Entry 6SIU (X-ray diffraction, 2.49 A resolution); this record covers chains A and B of the 4 polymer chains in the assembly.

Chain A (and B):
Protein: Protein adenylyltransferase and cysteine protease IbpA
Organism: Histophilus somni (strain 2336)
Notes: EC 2.7.7.-, 3.4.22.-; chain B of this document is another copy of the same molecule, construct and numbering; everything in this record applies to it too
UniProtKB: Q06277 (IBPA_HISS2); residue numbers follow UniProt; this construct covers 3483-3797
Chain sequence (316 residues; row label = number of the first residue in the row):
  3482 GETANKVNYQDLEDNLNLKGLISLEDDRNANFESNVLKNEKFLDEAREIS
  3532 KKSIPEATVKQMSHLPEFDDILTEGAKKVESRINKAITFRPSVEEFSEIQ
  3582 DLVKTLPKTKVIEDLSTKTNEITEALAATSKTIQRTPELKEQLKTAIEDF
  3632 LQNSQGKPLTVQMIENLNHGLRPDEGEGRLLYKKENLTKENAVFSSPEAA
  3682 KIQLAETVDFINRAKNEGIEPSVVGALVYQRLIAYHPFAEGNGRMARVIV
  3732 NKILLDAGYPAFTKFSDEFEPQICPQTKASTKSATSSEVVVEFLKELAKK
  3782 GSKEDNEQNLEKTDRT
Not modelled in the structure: 3482-3486, 3782-3797 (chain B: 3482-3487, 3785-3797)
Differences from the reference sequence: expression tag (3482); engineered mutation Cys-3755 (Ile in Q06277)
Covalent attachments: compound LJN linked to Cys-3755
Small-molecule neighbours:
  - GDP (guanosine-5'-diphosphate): Thr-3669, Glu-3671, Asn-3672
  - LJN ([(2R,3S,4R,5R)-5-[4-(acetamidomethyl)-1,2,3-triazol-1-yl]-3,4-bis(oxidanyl)oxolan-2-yl]methyl dihydrogen phosphate): Thr-3610, Lys-3670, Ala-3673, Phe-3675, Tyr-3710, Ile-3714, His-3717, Ala-3720, Glu-3721, Gly-3722, Asn-3723, Gly-3724, Arg-3728, Glu-3751, Pro-3752, Ile-3754
Curated features (UniProtKB/Swiss-Prot):
  - region: Ile-3535 to Ala-3557 (Arm region)
  - binding site (ATP): Lys-3670, Glu-3671, Gly-3722 to Gly-3724, Arg-3728, Gln-3757
  - mutagenesis: Ile-3535 to Pro-3536 (Reduced adenylyltransferase toward Rho GTPase family proteins), Ile-3552 to Leu-3553 (Reduced adenylyltransferase toward Rho GTPase family proteins), Leu-3668 to Lys-3670 (Reduced adenylyltransferase activity), His-3717 (H3717A: Abolishes adenylyltransferase activity), Asn-3723 (N3723A: Does not affect adenylyltransferase activity), Gly-3724 (G3724A: Nucleotide-binding mutant. No adenylyltransferase activity abd reduced toxicity), Arg-3725 (R3725A: Does not affect adenylyltransferase activity), Arg-3728 (R3728A: Does not affect adenylyltransferase activity)

Interface between chain A and chain B:
Residue-residue contacts (41; chain A residue first):
  Glu-3521(A) / Glu-3646(B)
  Glu-3521(A) / Leu-3662(B)
  Lys-3522(A) / Glu-3646(B)  salt bridge
  Lys-3522(A) / Tyr-3663(B)
  Lys-3522(A) / Lys-3682(B)
  Asp-3525(A) / Leu-3661(B)
  Asp-3525(A) / Leu-3662(B)  hydrogen bond (side chain-backbone)
  Asp-3525(A) / Tyr-3663(B)  hydrogen bond (side chain-backbone)
  Arg-3528(A) / Arg-3660(B)
  Arg-3528(A) / Leu-3661(B)
  Glu-3529(A) / Leu-3661(B)
  Glu-3529(A) / Lys-3665(B)
  Lys-3532(A) / Gly-3659(B)  hydrogen bond (side chain-backbone)
  Lys-3532(A) / Arg-3660(B)
  Ser-3544(A) / Gly-3657(B)
  Ser-3544(A) / Glu-3658(B)  hydrogen bond (backbone-backbone)
  Leu-3546(A) / Glu-3658(B)
  Pro-3547(A) / Glu-3658(B)
  Phe-3549(A) / Glu-3658(B)
  Phe-3549(A) / Gly-3659(B)
  Asp-3550(A) / Gly-3659(B)
  Leu-3553(A) / Gly-3659(B)
  Glu-3646(A) / Glu-3521(B)
  Gly-3657(A) / Ser-3544(B)
  Glu-3658(A) / Ser-3544(B)  hydrogen bond (backbone-backbone)
  Glu-3658(A) / Leu-3546(B)
  Glu-3658(A) / Pro-3547(B)
  Glu-3658(A) / Phe-3549(B)
  Gly-3659(A) / Lys-3532(B)  hydrogen bond (backbone-side chain)
  Gly-3659(A) / Asp-3550(B)
  Gly-3659(A) / Leu-3553(B)
  Arg-3660(A) / Arg-3528(B)
  Arg-3660(A) / Lys-3532(B)
  Leu-3661(A) / Asp-3525(B)
  Leu-3661(A) / Arg-3528(B)
  Leu-3661(A) / Glu-3529(B)
  Leu-3662(A) / Glu-3521(B)
  Leu-3662(A) / Asp-3525(B)  hydrogen bond (backbone-side chain)
  Tyr-3663(A) / Asp-3525(B)  hydrogen bond (backbone-side chain)
  Lys-3665(A) / Glu-3529(B)
  Lys-3682(A) / Lys-3522(B)
Other interface residues (no listed pair), chain A (23 interface residues in all): Met-3543

Overview:
23 residues of chain A and 22 residues of chain B are in contact; the contacts include 8 hydrogen bonds and 1
salt bridge. Among the polar pairs are Lys-3522(A)/Glu-3646(B), Asp-3525(A)/Leu-3662(B) and
Asp-3525(A)/Tyr-3663(B). Chain A binds GDP. Compound LJN is covalently linked to Cys-3755(A).
Chain A and chain B are both Protein adenylyltransferase and cysteine protease IbpA (Histophilus somni (strain
2336)); the structure, Crystal structure of IbpAFic2 covalently tethered to Cdc42, was determined by X-ray
diffraction.
